Entry 8GZH (electron microscopy, 2.96 A resolution); this record covers chains D and Z of the 10 polymer chains in the assembly.

# Chain D
Protein: DNA-directed RNA polymerase subunit gamma
Source organism: Synechocystis sp. PCC 6803
Notes: EC 2.7.7.6
UniProtKB: P74177 (RPOC1_SYNY3); residue numbers follow UniProt; this construct covers 1-626
Chain sequence (626 residues; each row starts with the number of its first residue):
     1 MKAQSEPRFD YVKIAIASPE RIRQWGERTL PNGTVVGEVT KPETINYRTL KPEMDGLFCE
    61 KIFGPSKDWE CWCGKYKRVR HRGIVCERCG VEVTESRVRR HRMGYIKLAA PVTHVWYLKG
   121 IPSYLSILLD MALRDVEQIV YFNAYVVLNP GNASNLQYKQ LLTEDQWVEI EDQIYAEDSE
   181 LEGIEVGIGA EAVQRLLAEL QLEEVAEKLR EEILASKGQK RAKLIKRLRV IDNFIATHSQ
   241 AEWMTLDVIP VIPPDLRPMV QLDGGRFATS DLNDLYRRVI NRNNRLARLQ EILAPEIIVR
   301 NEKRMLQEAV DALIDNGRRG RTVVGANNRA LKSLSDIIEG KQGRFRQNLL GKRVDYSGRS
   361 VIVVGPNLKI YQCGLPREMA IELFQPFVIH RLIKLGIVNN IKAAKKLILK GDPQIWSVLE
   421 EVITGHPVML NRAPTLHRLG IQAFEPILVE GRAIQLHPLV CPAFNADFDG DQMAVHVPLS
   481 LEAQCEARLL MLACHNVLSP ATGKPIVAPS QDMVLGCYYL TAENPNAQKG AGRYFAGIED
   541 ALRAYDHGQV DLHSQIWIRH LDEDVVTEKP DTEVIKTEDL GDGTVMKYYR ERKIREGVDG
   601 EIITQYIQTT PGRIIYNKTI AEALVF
Not modelled in the structure: 1-6, 175-179
Metal / ion sites: Zn2+: Cys71, Cys73, Cys86; Mg2+ site 1: Asp467, Asp469 (together with CTP)
Residues lining bound ligands: CTP: Arg432, Pro434, Asn465, Asp467, Asp469
UniProt features mapped onto this chain:
  - binding site (Zn(2+)): Cys71, Cys73, Cys86, Cys89
  - binding site (Mg(2+)): Asp467, Asp469, Asp471

# Chain Z
Protein: DNA-directed RNA polymerase subunit beta'
Source organism: Synechocystis sp. PCC 6803
Notes: EC 2.7.7.6
UniProtKB: P73334 (RPOC2_SYNY3); numbering as in UniProt (aligned over 1-1317)
Chain sequence (1323 residues; each row starts with the number of its first residue; numbers below 1 keep their minus sign (Gly-5 is residue -5)):
    -5 GSGSGSMTFY NYTIDKGRLK KLIALAYRRY GSARCSQLAD ELKELGFRFA TKAGVSISVD
    55 DLTIPPEKKQ MLEAAEKEIR TTEERYARGE ITEVERFQKV IDTWNGTSEE LKDQVVVNFR
   115 KTDPLNSVYM MAFSGARGNM SQVRQLVGMR GLMADPQGEI IDLPIKTNFR EGLTVTEYVI
   175 SSYGARKGLV DTALRTADSG YLTRRLVDVS QDVIVREQDC GTERSLRVTA MTDGDQVKIS
   235 LADRLFGRLL AKDVVGPDGE IIAKRNDEID EALANRIAAV TDEVYVRSPL TCEAARSVCQ
   295 NCYGWSLAHG HKVDLGEAVG IIAAQSIGEP GTQLTMRTFH TGGVFTGEVA RQEKAPEDGT
   355 VKWGKGLSTR KVRTRHGEDA EQVEIAGDLI WKGEGKKAAT QTYSLTPGSL LFVQDGQTVT
   415 AGQLMTEISL SKTQRSTERA TKDVAGDLAG EVLFDRLVPE EKTDRQGNTT RIAQRGGLVW
   475 ILSGEVYNLP PGAEPVVKND EQVEVGSIMA ETKLVTNDGG VVRLVSNREI EIITASVLLD
   535 QAQVKLESSG GREQYVIYTA DKQRFLLKAA PGTKVQNHSI VAELIDDRYR TTTGGMIRYA
   595 GVEVAKGGRK QGYEVTKGGT LLWIPEETHE INKDISLLIV EDGQYVEAGT EVVKDIFCQS
   655 SGIVEVVQKN DILREIIIKP GDFYQDVDPG SVKIESGQLL QPGQDVFPGV TVSTLSQAEW
   715 IESPEGNGLL LRPVEEYKVF DEPAAPSQGS QNEEGGRQIE LRSVQRLFYK DGDRVKSVEG
   775 APLLSTQLVL EIYGSGNEGI SHLSADIELQ DDEEEDCQRL QLVILESLVL RRDQESDPLG
   835 GASKTRLLVQ DGDQIPPGAV VARTEIQCKE AGTVRGIKEG QESIRRVLLE RAADRLVVDL
   895 PSAPEVKPGQ LLVAGQELVP GVKLEESGKV LEINGKGDNY QLVLRRARPY RVSPGAVLHI
   955 EDGDLVQRGD NLVLLVFERA KTGDIVQGLP RIEELLEARK PKEACVLARA PGVCQVEYLE
  1015 DESVDIKVVE DDGTVSEYPL LPGQNAMVTD GQRIDVGHAL TDGYNNPHEI LDVFFSYYVD
  1075 KDGCYQAALR GLQAAQKFLV NEVQTVYQSQ GVDISDKHIE VIVRQMTAKV RIDDGGDTTM
  1135 LPGELVELRQ VEQVNEAMGI TGSAPARYTP VLLGITKASL NTDSFISAAS FQETTRVLTE
  1195 AAIEGKSDWL RGLKENVIIG RLIPAGTGFS SHEEVLGLIE TQDDIQGYMI EPIELPTTKK
  1255 KASATKVKTK KVEADDDLLD DTRARAYAGT QLSQDDEEFE ETYDTDEDDF DMDDDDDFGD
  1315 DED
Not modelled in the structure: -5 to 0, 788-794, 1225-1317
Construct notes: expression tag (-5 to 0)
Metal / ion sites: Zn2+: Cys214, Cys286, Cys293, Cys296
Residues lining bound ligands: CTP: Arg131, Gln327, Met330, Phe333, His334
UniProt features mapped onto this chain:
  - binding site (Zn(2+)): Cys214, Cys286, Cys293, Cys296
What the authors report for this chain:
  - binding site for the ligand CTP: Met330, His334
  - mutagenesis - R331A, H334A: decreased catalytic activity

# How chain D and chain Z interact
Residue-residue contacts (157):
  Arg8(D) with Arg1215(Z)
  Phe9(D) with Leu1204(Z), hydrophobic; Ile1213(Z), hydrophobic; Arg1215(Z), hydrogen bond (backbone-side chain)
  Asp10(D) with Leu1204(Z)
  Tyr11(D) with Ser1201(Z); Asp1202(Z); Trp1203(Z), hydrophobic
  Val12(D) with Phe1179(Z); Ser1201(Z); Asp1202(Z), hydrogen bond (backbone-backbone)
  Lys13(D) with Lys1200(Z); Ser1201(Z)
  Ile14(D) with Phe1179(Z), hydrophobic; Leu1192(Z), hydrophobic; Ala1195(Z); Gly1199(Z); Lys1200(Z), hydrogen bond (backbone-backbone)
  Ala15(D) with Ala1196(Z)
  Ile16(D) with Ala1196(Z); Ile1197(Z), hydrophobic
  Trp116(D) with Thr1189(Z); Leu1192(Z), hydrophobic; Thr1193(Z)
  Tyr117(D) with Thr1193(Z); Ile1197(Z), hydrophobic
  Ile121(D) with Arg1190(Z)
  Tyr124(D) with Thr1193(Z); Glu1194(Z); Ile1197(Z), hydrophobic
  Ile225(D) with Pro1136(Z)
  Arg229(D) with Leu1135(Z); Pro1136(Z), hydrogen bond (side chain-backbone)
  Asp232(D) with Leu1135(Z)
  Asn233(D) with Ile1197(Z); Glu1198(Z)
  Thr237(D) with Ile1197(Z); Glu1198(Z); Gly1199(Z)
  Met244(D) with Ile1197(Z), hydrophobic
  Arg318(D) with Thr1189(Z)
  Glu339(D) with Thr1188(Z); Thr1189(Z)
  Phe345(D) with Ser1184(Z)
  Arg346(D) with Arg198(Z)
  Leu349(D) with Val1211(Z); Ile1212(Z), hydrophobic
  Leu350(D) with Lys1208(Z); Ile1212(Z), hydrophobic
  Leu368(D) with Lys37(Z)
  Leu436(D) with Gln319(Z); Glu323(Z); Thr326(Z); Gln327(Z)
  His437(D) with Gln319(Z); Glu323(Z)
  Arg438(D) with Ala302(Z); His303(Z); Gln319(Z)
  His457(D) with Lys37(Z)
  Leu459(D) with Ala33(Z)
  Asn465(D) with Gln327(Z), hydrogen bond; Arg331(Z), hydrogen bond
  Glu486(D) with Thr1221(Z), hydrogen bond
  Leu490(D) with Thr1221(Z)
  Cys494(D) with Ser26(Z); Ser30(Z), hydrogen bond (backbone-side chain)
  His495(D) with Ser26(Z)
  Val497(D) with Tyr21(Z), hydrophobic; Ser30(Z)
  Leu498(D) with Tyr21(Z), hydrophobic; Leu301(Z); Ala302(Z)
  Ser499(D) with Leu301(Z); Ala302(Z)
  Pro500(D) with Leu301(Z); Ala302(Z), hydrophobic; His1112(Z), hydrogen bond (backbone-side chain)
  Ala501(D) with Leu301(Z); Ser320(Z); Ser1109(Z), hydrogen bond (backbone-side chain); His1112(Z), hydrogen bond (backbone-side chain)
  Thr502(D) with Leu301(Z); Asp1107(Z)
  Gly503(D) with Phe240(Z); Leu301(Z)
  Pro505(D) with Lys14(Z); Ile17(Z), hydrophobic; Ala18(Z)
  Val507(D) with Ile17(Z)
  Pro509(D) with Lys10(Z), hydrogen bond (backbone-side chain); Leu13(Z), hydrophobic
  Ser510(D) with Lys10(Z)
  Gln511(D) with Ala130(Z); Arg131(Z)
  Asp512(D) with Gly40(Z); Phe41(Z); Ala44(Z)
  Met513(D) with Lys37(Z); Gly40(Z); Phe41(Z), hydrophobic
  Val514(D) with Lys10(Z); Ser128(Z)
  Leu515(D) with Val49(Z), hydrophobic; Met124(Z); Ser128(Z)
  Gly516(D) with Gly40(Z); Phe43(Z); Ala44(Z)
  Tyr518(D) with Thr7(Z); Ile8(Z); Met124(Z), hydrophobic; Phe127(Z); Ser128(Z)
  Tyr519(D) with Ala47(Z), hydrophobic
  Leu520(D) with Leu39(Z), hydrophobic; Phe43(Z), hydrophobic
  Thr521(D) with Tyr6(Z); Thr7(Z), hydrogen bond (backbone-side chain); Ile8(Z), hydrogen bond (side chain-backbone)
  Ala522(D) with Thr7(Z)
  Asn524(D) with Leu119(Z)
  Tyr545(D) with Phe43(Z); Lys46(Z)
  His560(D) with Phe3(Z)
  Asp564(D) with Met1(Z); Thr2(Z); Phe3(Z), hydrogen bond (backbone-backbone)
  Val566(D) with Thr2(Z); Tyr4(Z); Asn5(Z), hydrogen bond (backbone-backbone); Tyr6(Z)
  Thr567(D) with Asn5(Z); Tyr6(Z)
  Glu568(D) with Tyr6(Z); Arg12(Z), salt bridge
  Glu591(D) with Asn5(Z)
  Ile607(D) with Asn5(Z)
  Gln608(D) with Asn5(Z), hydrogen bond (backbone-side chain)
  Thr609(D) with Asn5(Z), hydrogen bond
  Arg613(D) with Asn5(Z), hydrogen bond; Tyr6(Z), hydrogen bond (side chain-backbone); Thr7(Z), hydrogen bond
  Ile615(D) with Leu39(Z), hydrophobic
  Tyr616(D) with Ile8(Z), hydrophobic; Leu13(Z); Leu16(Z); Leu36(Z), hydrophobic
  Asn617(D) with Phe3(Z), hydrogen bond (side chain-backbone)
  Thr619(D) with Leu39(Z)
  Ile620(D) with Leu16(Z), hydrophobic
  Ala623(D) with Gln31(Z); Leu32(Z), hydrophobic; Glu35(Z)
  Leu624(D) with Met1(Z), hydrophobic; Tyr24(Z), hydrophobic
  Phe626(D) with Arg28(Z)
Other interface residues (no listed pair), chain D (97 interface residues in all): Arg210, Arg221, Leu228, Phe234, Asp315, Ile338, Pro366, Lys369, Ile370, Pro434, Pro458, Ala508, Cys517, Glu523, Ile538, Leu552, Asp562, Val565, Ile614
Other interface residues (no listed pair), chain Z (94 interface residues in all): Asp9, Ala20, Ala27, Cys29, Asp34, Tyr123, Met125, Gly129, Ile316, Met330, Gly1137, Glu1138, Ile1180, Ala1183

# In short
Chain D and chain Z form an interface of 97 and 94 residues respectively, with 22 hydrogen bonds and 1 salt
bridge. Among the polar pairs are Glu568(D)-Arg12(Z), Phe9(D)-Arg1215(Z) and Arg229(D)-Pro1136(Z). The paper
reports a binding site for the ligand CTP at Met330(Z) and His334(Z); R331A and H334A of chain Z reduce
catalytic activity.
Here chain D is DNA-directed RNA polymerase subunit gamma and chain Z is DNA-directed RNA polymerase subunit
beta', both from Synechocystis sp. PCC 6803. Entry 8GZH (Cryo-EM structure of Synechocystis sp. PCC 6803
CTP-bound RPitc) was determined by electron microscopy (same publication as 8GZG and 8H02).
